Entry 4B46 (X-ray diffraction, 1.90 A resolution); this record covers chain A.

== Chain A ==
Name: Cell division protein ftsz
Source organism: Haloferax volcanii
Reference sequence: D4GVD7 (D4GVD7_HALVD); residue numbers follow UniProt; this construct covers 1-395
Sequence (395 residues; each row starts with the number of its first residue):
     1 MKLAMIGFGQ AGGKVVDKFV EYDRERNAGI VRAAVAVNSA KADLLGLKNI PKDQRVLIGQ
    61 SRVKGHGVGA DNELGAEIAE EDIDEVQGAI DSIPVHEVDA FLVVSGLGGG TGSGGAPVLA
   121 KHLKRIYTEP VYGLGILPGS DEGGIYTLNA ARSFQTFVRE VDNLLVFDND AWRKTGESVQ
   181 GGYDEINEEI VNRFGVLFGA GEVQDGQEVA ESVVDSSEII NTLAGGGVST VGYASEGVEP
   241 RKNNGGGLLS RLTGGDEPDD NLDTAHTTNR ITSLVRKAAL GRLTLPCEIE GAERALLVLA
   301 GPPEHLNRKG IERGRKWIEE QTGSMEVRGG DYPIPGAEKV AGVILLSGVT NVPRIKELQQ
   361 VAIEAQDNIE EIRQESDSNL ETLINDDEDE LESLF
Unresolved in the structure: 200-211, 239-263, 368-395
Ligand contacts: GDP (guanosine-5'-diphosphate): Gly9, Gln10, Ala11, Lys14, Asn38, Gly69, Gly106, Gly108, Gly109, Gly110, Thr111, Gly112, Ser113, Ile136, Leu137, Pro138, Gly139, Glu142, Tyr146, Asn169, Tyr183, Ile186, Asn187, Ile190
Curated features (UniProtKB/Swiss-Prot):
  - binding site (GTP): Gln10 to Lys14, Gly110 to Gly112, Glu142, Asn169, Asn187
  - mutagenesis: Glu218 (E218A: Reduces motility. Does not form rods. No division defect)
What the authors report for this chain:
  - catalytic residues: Glu218 (proposed by the authors, not directly observed)
  - mutagenesis - E218A: increased stability
  - mutagenesis - E218A: increased localization

== Overview ==
Bound to chain A: GDP. UniProt lists 11 GTP-binding residues and one mutagenesis site. The paper reports the
catalytic residue Glu218; E218A increases stability.
Chain A is Cell division protein ftsz (Haloferax volcanii); the structure, CetZ1 from Haloferax volcanii - GDP
bound monomer, was determined by X-ray diffraction (same publication as 3ZID and 4B45).
